Entry 8SY6 (electron microscopy, 3.28 A resolution); this record covers chains I and J of the 8 polymer chains in the assembly.

Chain I:
Name: DNA-directed RNA polymerase subunit beta
Organism: Escherichia coli
Notes: EC 2.7.7.6
UniProt: P0A8V2 (RPOB_ECOLI); residues 1-1342 here = UniProt positions 1-1342
Amino-acid sequence (1342 residues; numbered 1 to 1342; the number before each row is that of its first residue):
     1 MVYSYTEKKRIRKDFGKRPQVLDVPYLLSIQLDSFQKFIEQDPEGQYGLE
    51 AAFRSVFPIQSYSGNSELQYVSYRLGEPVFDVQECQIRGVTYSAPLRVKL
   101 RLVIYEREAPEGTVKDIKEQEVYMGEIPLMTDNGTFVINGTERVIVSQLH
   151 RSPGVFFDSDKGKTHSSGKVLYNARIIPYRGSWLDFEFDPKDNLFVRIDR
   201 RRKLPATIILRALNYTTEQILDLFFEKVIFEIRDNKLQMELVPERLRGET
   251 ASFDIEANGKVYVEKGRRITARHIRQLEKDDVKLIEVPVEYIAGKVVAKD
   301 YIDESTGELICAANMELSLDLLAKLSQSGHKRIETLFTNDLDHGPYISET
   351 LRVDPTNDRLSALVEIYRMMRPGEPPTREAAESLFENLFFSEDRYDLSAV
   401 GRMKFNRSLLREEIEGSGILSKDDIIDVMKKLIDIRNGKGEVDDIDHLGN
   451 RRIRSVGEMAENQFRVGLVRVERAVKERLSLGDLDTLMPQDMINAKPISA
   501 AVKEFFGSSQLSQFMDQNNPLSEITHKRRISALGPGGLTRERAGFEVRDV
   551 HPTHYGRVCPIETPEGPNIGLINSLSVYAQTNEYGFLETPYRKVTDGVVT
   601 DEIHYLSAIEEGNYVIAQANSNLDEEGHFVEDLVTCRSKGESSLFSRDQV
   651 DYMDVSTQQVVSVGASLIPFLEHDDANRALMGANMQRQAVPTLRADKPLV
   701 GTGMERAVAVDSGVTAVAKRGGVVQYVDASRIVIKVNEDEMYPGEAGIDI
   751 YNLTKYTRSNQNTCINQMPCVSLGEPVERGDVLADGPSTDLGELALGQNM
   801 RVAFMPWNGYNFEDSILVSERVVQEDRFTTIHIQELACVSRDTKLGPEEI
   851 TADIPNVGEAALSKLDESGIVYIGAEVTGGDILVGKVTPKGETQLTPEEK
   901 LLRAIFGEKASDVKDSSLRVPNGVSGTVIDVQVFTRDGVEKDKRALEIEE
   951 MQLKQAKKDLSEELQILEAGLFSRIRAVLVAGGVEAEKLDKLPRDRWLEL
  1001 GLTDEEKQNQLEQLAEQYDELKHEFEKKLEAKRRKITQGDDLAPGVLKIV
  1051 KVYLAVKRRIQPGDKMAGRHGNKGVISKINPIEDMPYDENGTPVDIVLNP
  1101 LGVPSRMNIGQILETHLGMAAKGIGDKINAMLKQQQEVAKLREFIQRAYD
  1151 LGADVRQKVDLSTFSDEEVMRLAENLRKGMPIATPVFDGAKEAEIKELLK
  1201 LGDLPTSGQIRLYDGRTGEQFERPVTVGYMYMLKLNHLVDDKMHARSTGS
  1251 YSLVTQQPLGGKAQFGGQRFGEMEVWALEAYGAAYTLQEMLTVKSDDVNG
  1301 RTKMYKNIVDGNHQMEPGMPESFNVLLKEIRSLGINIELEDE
Not modelled in the structure: 104-118, 227-336, 886-917, 972-1020, 1342
Small-molecule neighbours: UTP (uridine 5'-triphosphate): R678, M681, D814, K1073, R1106
Swiss-Prot annotation at these positions:
  - modified residue (N6-acetyllysine): K1022, K1200
  - mutagenesis: I561 (I561S: Resistant to antibiotics salinamide A and B), I569 (I569S: Resistant to antibiotics salinamide A and B), A665 (A665E: Resistant to antibiotics salinamide A and B), D675 (D675A/G: Resistant to antibiotics salinamide A and B), N677 (N677H/K: Resistant to antibiotics salinamide A and B), L680 (L680M: Resistant to antibiotics salinamide A and B), E813 (E813K: Disrupts the enzyme's active center)
Reported in the primary citation:
  - binding site for UTP: R678, R1106

Chain J:
Name: DNA-directed RNA polymerase subunit beta'
Organism: Escherichia coli
Notes: EC 2.7.7.6
UniProt: P0A8T7 (RPOC_ECOLI); numbering as in UniProt (aligned over 1-1407)
Amino-acid sequence (1430 residues; row label = number of the first residue in the row):
     1 MKDLLKFLKAQTKTEEFDAIKIALASPDMIRSWSFGEVKKPETINYRTFK
    51 PERDGLFCARIFGPVKDYECLCGKYKRLKHRGVICEKCGVEVTQTKVRRE
   101 RMGHIELASPTAHIWFLKSLPSRIGLLLDMPLRDIERVLYFESYVVIEGG
   151 MTNLERQQILTEEQYLDALEEFGDEFDAKMGAEAIQALLKSMDLEQECEQ
   201 LREELNETNSETKRKKLTKRIKLLEAFVQSGNKPEWMILTVLPVLPPDLR
   251 PLVPLDGGRFATSDLNDLYRRVINRNNRLKRLLDLAAPDIIVRNEKRMLQ
   301 EAVDALLDNGRRGRAITGSNKRPLKSLADMIKGKQGRFRQNLLGKRVDYS
   351 GRSVITVGPYLRLHQCGLPKKMALELFKPFIYGKLELRGLATTIKAAKKM
   401 VEREEAVVWDILDEVIREHPVLLNRAPTLHRLGIQAFEPVLIEGKAIQLH
   451 PLVCAAYNADFDGDQMAVHVPLTLEAQLEARALMMSTNNILSPANGEPII
   501 VPSQDVVLGLYYMTRDCVNAKGEGMVLTGPKEAERLYRSGLASLHARVKV
   551 RITEYEKDANGELVAKTSLKDTTVGRAILWMIVPKGLPYSIVNQALGKKA
   601 ISKMLNTCYRILGLKPTVIFADQIMYTGFAYAARSGASVGIDDMVIPEKK
   651 HEIISEAEAEVAEIQEQFQSGLVTAGERYNKVIDIWAAANDRVSKAMMDN
   701 LQTETVINRDGQEEKQVSFNSIYMMADSGARGSAAQIRQLAGMRGLMAKP
   751 DGSIIETPITANFREGLNVLQYFISTHGARKGLADTALKTANSGYLTRRL
   801 VDVAQDLVVTEDDCGTHEGIMMTPVIEGGDVKEPLRDRVLGRVTAEDVLK
   851 PGTADILVPRNTLLHEQWCDLLEENSVDAVKVRSVVSCDTDFGVCAHCYG
   901 RDLARGHIINKGEAIGVIAAQSIGEPGTQLTMRTFHIGGAASRAAAESSI
   951 QVKNKGSIKLSNVKSVVNSSGKLVITSRNTELKLIDEFGRTKESYKVPYG
  1001 AVLAKGDGEQVAGGETVANWDPHTMPVITEVSGFVRFTDMIDGQTITRQT
  1051 DELTGLSSLVVLDSAERTAGGKDLRPALKIVDAQGNDVLIPGTDMPAQYF
  1101 LPGKAIVQLEDGVQISSGDTLARIPQESGGTKDITGGLPRVADLFEARRP
  1151 KEPAILAEISGIVSFGKETKGKRRLVITPVDGSDPYEEMIPKWRQLNVFE
  1201 GERVERGDVISDGPEAPHDILRLRGVHAVTRYIVNEVQDVYRLQGVKIND
  1251 KHIEVIVRQMLRKATIVNAGSSDFLEGEQVEYSRVKIANRELEANGKVGA
  1301 TYSRDLLGITKASLATESFISAASFQETTRVLTEAAVAGKRDELRGLKEN
  1351 VIVGRLIPAGTGYAYHQDRMRRRAAGEAPAAPQVTAEDASASLAELLNAG
  1401 LGGSDNELELEVLFQGPSSGHHHHHHHHHH
Not modelled in the structure: 1-15, 143-180, 206-214, 1162-1203, 1374-1430
Differences from the reference sequence: expression tag (1408-1430)
Ion coordination: Zn2+ site 1: C72, E86, K87; Mg2+: D460, D462, D464 (together with UTP); Zn2+ site 2: C814, C888, C895, C898
Small-molecule neighbours:
  - 2'-deoxyguanosine-5'-monophosphate (DGP): L255, D256, R259, A261, T262
  - UTP (uridine 5'-triphosphate): R425, P427, N458, D460, D462, D464, M932, F935, H936
Swiss-Prot annotation at these positions:
  - binding site (Zn(2+)): C70, C72, C85, C88, C814, C888, C895, C898
  - binding site (Mg(2+)): D460, D462, D464
  - modified residue: K983 (N6-acetyllysine)
  - mutagenesis: Q504 (Q504P: Resistant to antibiotics salinamide A and B), N690 (N690D: Resistant to antibiotics salinamide A and B), M697 (M697V: Resistant to antibiotics salinamide A and B), A735 (A735T: Resistant to antibiotics salinamide A and B), R738 (R738C/H/P/S: Resistant to antibiotics salinamide A and B), A748 (A748E: Resistant to antibiotics salinamide A and B), P758 (P758S/T: Resistant to antibiotics salinamide A and B), F763 (F763C: Resistant to antibiotics salinamide A and B), S775 (S775A: Resistant to antibiotics salinamide A and B), A779 (A779T/V: Resistant to antibiotics salinamide A and B), R780 (R780C: Resistant to antibiotics salinamide A and B), G782 (G782A/C: Resistant to antibiotics salinamide A and B), 1 further mutagenesis entry in UniProt
Reported in the primary citation:
  - binding site for UTP: R425, M932, F935, H936

Chain I / chain J interface:
Contacting residue pairs (311; chain I residue first):
  S167(I) - A1065(J)
  G168(I) - A1065(J)
  K169(I) - A1065(J)
  F545(I) - L788(J)  hydrophobic
  F545(I) - K789(J)
  R548(I) - R780(J)  hydrogen bond (backbone-side chain)
  R548(I) - L788(J)
  D549(I) - K749(J)
  D549(I) - P750(J)
  D549(I) - H777(J)
  V550(I) - H777(J)
  V550(I) - R780(J)
  H551(I) - F773(J)
  Y555(I) - V769(J)
  Y555(I) - F773(J)
  P560(I) - F773(J)  hydrophobic
  P560(I) - T776(J)
  P560(I) - R780(J)  hydrogen bond (backbone-side chain)
  I561(I) - Y772(J)  hydrophobic
  E565(I) - L783(J)
  I569(I) - L783(J)  hydrophobic
  G570(I) - R780(J)
  Q618(I) - V769(J)
  Q618(I) - L770(J)
  N620(I) - N768(J)
  N620(I) - V769(J)
  T635(I) - L770(J)
  S642(I) - E756(J)  hydrogen bond
  S642(I) - L770(J)
  V660(I) - V769(J)  hydrophobic
  L671(I) - Y772(J)
  E672(I) - G766(J)
  E672(I) - L767(J)  hydrogen bond (backbone-backbone)
  H673(I) - F763(J)  hydrogen bond (side chain-backbone)
  H673(I) - R764(J)  hydrogen bond (side chain-backbone)
  H673(I) - E765(J)
  H673(I) - G766(J)
  D674(I) - F763(J)
  D674(I) - Y772(J)
  D675(I) - R744(J)  salt bridge
  D675(I) - F763(J)
  D675(I) - Y772(J)
  D675(I) - G938(J)
  A676(I) - Y772(J)
  A676(I) - A779(J)  hydrophobic
  N677(I) - A779(J)
  N677(I) - L783(J)
  N677(I) - F935(J)  hydrogen bond (side chain-backbone)
  N677(I) - G938(J)
  A679(I) - Y772(J)
  M681(I) - F935(J)  hydrophobic
  F804(I) - A637(J)
  F804(I) - S638(J)  hydrogen bond (backbone-side chain)
  M805(I) - G636(J)
  P806(I) - A633(J)
  P806(I) - A637(J)
  N808(I) - P359(J)
  N808(I) - A633(J)
  G809(I) - V357(J)
  G809(I) - P359(J)
  G809(I) - F629(J)
  Y810(I) - V357(J)
  Y810(I) - P359(J)
  F812(I) - V357(J)  hydrophobic
  F812(I) - P451(J)
  F812(I) - F461(J)  hydrophobic
  F812(I) - S503(J)
  F812(I) - Q504(J)
  F812(I) - D505(J)
  F812(I) - F629(J)  hydrophobic
  E813(I) - A459(J)
  E813(I) - F461(J)
  E813(I) - Q504(J)  hydrogen bond
  E813(I) - R731(J)  salt bridge
  D814(I) - R731(J)  salt bridge
  S815(I) - F461(J)
  R841(I) - D256(J)
  Q1061(I) - K445(J)
  K1065(I) - D462(J)
  V1075(I) - F461(J)
  V1075(I) - G463(J)
  S1077(I) - V357(J)
  N1099(I) - D505(J)  hydrogen bond
  P1100(I) - A637(J)
  P1100(I) - V639(J)  hydrophobic
  P1100(I) - M725(J)
  L1101(I) - Q504(J)
  L1101(I) - D505(J)
  L1101(I) - L508(J)  hydrophobic
  L1101(I) - M725(J)  hydrophobic
  L1101(I) - R731(J)
  G1102(I) - R731(J)
  V1103(I) - V639(J)  hydrophobic
  P1104(I) - M725(J)  hydrophobic
  P1104(I) - Q736(J)
  S1105(I) - R731(J)
  S1105(I) - Q736(J)
  M1107(I) - Q736(J)
  M1107(I) - Q739(J)
  M1107(I) - L740(J)  hydrophobic
  M1107(I) - F763(J)  hydrophobic
  I1109(I) - I641(J)  hydrophobic
  I1109(I) - M644(J)  hydrophobic
  I1109(I) - L740(J)  hydrophobic
  I1112(I) - I641(J)
  L1113(I) - I641(J)  hydrophobic
  H1116(I) - I641(J)
  F1187(I) - L767(J)
  F1187(I) - N768(J)
  F1187(I) - Y772(J)  hydrophobic
  E1192(I) - I641(J)
  E1192(I) - D642(J)
  E1192(I) - R764(J)  salt bridge
  K1196(I) - D642(J)  salt bridge
  E1219(I) - R634(J)  salt bridge
  F1221(I) - A633(J)
  E1222(I) - Y512(J)  hydrogen bond
  E1222(I) - Y537(J)  hydrogen bond
  E1222(I) - R634(J)
  E1222(I) - S635(J)
  R1223(I) - Y512(J)
  R1223(I) - S635(J)
  R1223(I) - G636(J)
  R1223(I) - A637(J)
  R1223(I) - F719(J)  hydrogen bond (side chain-backbone)
  R1223(I) - S721(J)
  P1224(I) - G636(J)
  V1225(I) - S638(J)
  T1226(I) - S638(J)  hydrogen bond (backbone-side chain)
  T1226(I) - V639(J)  hydrogen bond (side chain-backbone)
  T1226(I) - G640(J)
  V1239(I) - V354(J)  hydrophobic
  V1239(I) - K445(J)
  K1242(I) - R352(J)
  K1242(I) - V354(J)
  K1242(I) - Q465(J)
  M1243(I) - R352(J)
  M1243(I) - S353(J)
  M1243(I) - M372(J)  hydrophobic
  M1243(I) - K445(J)
  H1244(I) - G351(J)
  H1244(I) - R352(J)  hydrogen bond (backbone-backbone)
  A1245(I) - S350(J)
  A1245(I) - M372(J)  hydrophobic
  A1245(I) - E375(J)
  A1245(I) - L376(J)  hydrophobic
  R1246(I) - D348(J)  salt bridge
  R1246(I) - Y349(J)  hydrogen bond (backbone-backbone)
  R1246(I) - S350(J)  hydrogen bond (backbone-backbone)
  S1247(I) - D348(J)
  S1247(I) - Y349(J)
  S1247(I) - E375(J)  hydrogen bond
  S1247(I) - K378(J)
  T1248(I) - Y349(J)
  Y1251(I) - D348(J)  hydrogen bond
  L1253(I) - R99(J)  hydrogen bond (backbone-side chain)
  V1254(I) - R99(J)  hydrogen bond (backbone-side chain)
  V1254(I) - L249(J)
  V1254(I) - R337(J)
  T1255(I) - R337(J)
  T1255(I) - N341(J)
  Q1257(I) - N341(J)  hydrogen bond (side chain-backbone)
  Q1257(I) - K345(J)
  Q1257(I) - R346(J)
  P1258(I) - R346(J)
  P1258(I) - D348(J)
  L1259(I) - R346(J)
  G1260(I) - R346(J)
  F1265(I) - E375(J)
  G1267(I) - R346(J)  hydrogen bond (backbone-side chain)
  G1267(I) - V347(J)
  G1267(I) - S350(J)
  Q1268(I) - R346(J)
  Q1268(I) - V347(J)  hydrogen bond (backbone-backbone)
  Q1268(I) - S350(J)  hydrogen bond (backbone-side chain)
  Q1268(I) - G351(J)
  Q1268(I) - R352(J)  hydrogen bond
  R1269(I) - R339(J)
  R1269(I) - Q340(J)  hydrogen bond (side chain-backbone)
  R1269(I) - G344(J)  hydrogen bond (side chain-backbone)
  R1269(I) - K345(J)
  R1269(I) - R346(J)
  F1270(I) - G344(J)
  F1270(I) - K345(J)  hydrogen bond (backbone-backbone)
  F1270(I) - I434(J)  hydrophobic
  F1270(I) - H469(J)
  G1271(I) - L343(J)
  E1272(I) - R339(J)  salt bridge
  E1272(I) - L343(J)
  E1272(I) - R798(J)  salt bridge
  M1273(I) - T428(J)
  E1274(I) - N424(J)
  E1274(I) - A426(J)
  E1274(I) - T428(J)  hydrogen bond
  V1275(I) - L343(J)
  W1276(I) - R798(J)
  W1276(I) - V801(J)
  W1276(I) - V917(J)
  W1276(I) - Q921(J)  hydrogen bond (backbone-side chain)
  A1277(I) - T428(J)
  A1277(I) - I434(J)  hydrophobic
  A1277(I) - Q921(J)
  L1278(I) - M484(J)  hydrophobic
  E1279(I) - L1347(J)
  E1279(I) - V1351(J)
  E1279(I) - I1357(J)
  A1280(I) - R431(J)
  A1280(I) - I918(J)
  A1280(I) - Q921(J)
  Y1281(I) - R431(J)  hydrogen bond (side chain-backbone)
  Y1281(I) - L432(J)
  Y1281(I) - I434(J)  hydrogen bond (side chain-backbone)
  Y1281(I) - Q435(J)
  Y1281(I) - L483(J)
  Y1281(I) - M484(J)  hydrophobic
  Y1281(I) - N489(J)  hydrogen bond
  G1282(I) - E479(J)
  G1282(I) - G1360(J)
  G1282(I) - T1361(J)
  A1283(I) - E479(J)
  A1284(I) - E479(J)
  A1284(I) - L1356(J)
  A1284(I) - A1359(J)
  A1284(I) - T1361(J)
  A1284(I) - G1362(J)
  Y1285(I) - E475(J)
  Y1285(I) - T1361(J)
  T1286(I) - A476(J)
  T1286(I) - E479(J)
  L1287(I) - V1351(J)  hydrophobic
  E1289(I) - P471(J)
  E1289(I) - L472(J)  hydrogen bond (side chain-backbone)
  E1289(I) - T473(J)
  E1289(I) - A476(J)
  M1290(I) - V347(J)
  M1290(I) - L422(J)  hydrophobic
  L1291(I) - K345(J)  hydrogen bond (backbone-side chain)
  L1291(I) - V1351(J)  hydrophobic
  K1294(I) - D348(J)  hydrogen bond (backbone-backbone)
  K1294(I) - V470(J)  hydrogen bond (side chain-backbone)
  K1294(I) - L472(J)
  S1295(I) - K345(J)
  S1295(I) - R346(J)  hydrogen bond (side chain-backbone)
  D1296(I) - K345(J)  salt bridge
  M1304(I) - L472(J)  hydrophobic
  M1304(I) - T473(J)
  Y1305(I) - Y349(J)
  Y1305(I) - P379(J)  hydrophobic
  Y1305(I) - Y382(J)
  I1308(I) - P379(J)  hydrophobic
  I1308(I) - F380(J)  hydrophobic
  I1308(I) - L472(J)  hydrophobic
  V1309(I) - G383(J)
  H1313(I) - F380(J)
  H1313(I) - L472(J)
  H1313(I) - T473(J)  hydrogen bond (backbone-side chain)
  H1313(I) - L474(J)  hydrogen bond (backbone-backbone)
  H1313(I) - Q477(J)  hydrogen bond
  G1318(I) - G1354(J)
  M1319(I) - V1353(J)
  P1320(I) - K345(J)
  P1320(I) - V1353(J)
  S1322(I) - N341(J)  hydrogen bond (side chain-backbone)
  S1322(I) - L342(J)
  F1323(I) - I20(J)  hydrophobic
  F1323(I) - L342(J)
  F1323(I) - I1352(J)  hydrophobic
  F1323(I) - V1353(J)  hydrophobic
  V1325(I) - R99(J)
  V1325(I) - L249(J)  hydrophobic
  V1325(I) - R337(J)
  L1326(I) - R337(J)
  L1326(I) - F338(J)  hydrophobic
  L1326(I) - L342(J)  hydrophobic
  K1328(I) - E100(J)  hydrogen bond (side chain-backbone)
  K1328(I) - M102(J)
  E1329(I) - L245(J)
  E1329(I) - I331(J)
  I1330(I) - L1332(J)  hydrophobic
  R1331(I) - W33(J)
  S1332(I) - M102(J)
  S1332(I) - P243(J)
  S1332(I) - V244(J)
  S1332(I) - L245(J)
  L1333(I) - H113(J)  hydrogen bond (backbone-side chain)
  L1333(I) - W115(J)  hydrophobic
  L1333(I) - L307(J)
  L1333(I) - I331(J)  hydrophobic
  G1334(I) - A25(J)
  I1335(I) - I22(J)  hydrophobic
  I1335(I) - A23(J)
  I1335(I) - W115(J)  hydrophobic
  I1335(I) - A1336(J)  hydrophobic
  N1336(I) - K21(J)
  N1336(I) - I22(J)
  N1336(I) - A23(J)  hydrogen bond (backbone-backbone)
  N1336(I) - L24(J)
  N1336(I) - M29(J)  hydrogen bond
  N1336(I) - W33(J)
  I1337(I) - I20(J)  hydrophobic
  I1337(I) - K21(J)
  E1338(I) - I20(J)
  E1338(I) - K21(J)  hydrogen bond (backbone-backbone)
  L1339(I) - A19(J)
  L1339(I) - I20(J)  hydrophobic
  E1340(I) - F17(J)
  E1340(I) - D18(J)  hydrogen bond (backbone-backbone)
  E1340(I) - A19(J)  hydrogen bond (backbone-backbone)
  E1340(I) - R1341(J)  salt bridge
  D1341(I) - E16(J)
  D1341(I) - D18(J)
Interface residues without a listed pair, chain I (162 interface residues in all): D340, P552, H554, T563, G566, N573, G640, E641, T657, R678, W807, N811, P1062, G1063, K1073, G1074, I1076, R1106, S1207, Q1209, D1240, Q1256, Q1288, T1292, Q1314, M1315, E1321
Interface residues without a listed pair, chain J (179 interface residues in all): P246, D248, V253, L327, A328, T356, Y360, K371, I394, H419, R425, H430, A446, D460, A467, R538, A632, D643, I722, A730, G732, T757, A784, D785, A787, T797, A914, D1042, G1043, S1064, R1355

In short:
Chain I and chain J form an interface of 162 and 179 residues respectively, with 51 hydrogen bonds and 11 salt
bridges. Polar pairs include D675(I)-R744(J), E813(I)-R731(J) and D814(I)-R731(J). UTP is bound between chain
I and chain J. From the paper: a binding site for UTP at R678(I), R1106(I) and R425(J) among others.
Chain I is DNA-directed RNA polymerase subunit beta and chain J is DNA-directed RNA polymerase subunit beta',
both from Escherichia coli; the structure, E. coli DNA-directed RNA polymerase transcription elongation
complex bound the unnatural dB-UTP base pair in the ..., was determined by electron microscopy, deposited
together with 8SY5 and 8SY7.
